PDB entry 5W51 | X-ray diffraction, 3.40 A resolution | chains B and T of the 13 polymer chains in the assembly

[Chain B]
Name: DNA-directed RNA polymerase II subunit RPB2
From: Saccharomyces cerevisiae (strain ATCC 204508 / S288c)
Notes: EC 2.7.7.6
Reference sequence: P08518 (RPB2_YEAST); numbering as in UniProt (aligned over 1-1224)
Sequence (1224 residues; numbered 1 to 1224; the number before each row is that of its first residue):
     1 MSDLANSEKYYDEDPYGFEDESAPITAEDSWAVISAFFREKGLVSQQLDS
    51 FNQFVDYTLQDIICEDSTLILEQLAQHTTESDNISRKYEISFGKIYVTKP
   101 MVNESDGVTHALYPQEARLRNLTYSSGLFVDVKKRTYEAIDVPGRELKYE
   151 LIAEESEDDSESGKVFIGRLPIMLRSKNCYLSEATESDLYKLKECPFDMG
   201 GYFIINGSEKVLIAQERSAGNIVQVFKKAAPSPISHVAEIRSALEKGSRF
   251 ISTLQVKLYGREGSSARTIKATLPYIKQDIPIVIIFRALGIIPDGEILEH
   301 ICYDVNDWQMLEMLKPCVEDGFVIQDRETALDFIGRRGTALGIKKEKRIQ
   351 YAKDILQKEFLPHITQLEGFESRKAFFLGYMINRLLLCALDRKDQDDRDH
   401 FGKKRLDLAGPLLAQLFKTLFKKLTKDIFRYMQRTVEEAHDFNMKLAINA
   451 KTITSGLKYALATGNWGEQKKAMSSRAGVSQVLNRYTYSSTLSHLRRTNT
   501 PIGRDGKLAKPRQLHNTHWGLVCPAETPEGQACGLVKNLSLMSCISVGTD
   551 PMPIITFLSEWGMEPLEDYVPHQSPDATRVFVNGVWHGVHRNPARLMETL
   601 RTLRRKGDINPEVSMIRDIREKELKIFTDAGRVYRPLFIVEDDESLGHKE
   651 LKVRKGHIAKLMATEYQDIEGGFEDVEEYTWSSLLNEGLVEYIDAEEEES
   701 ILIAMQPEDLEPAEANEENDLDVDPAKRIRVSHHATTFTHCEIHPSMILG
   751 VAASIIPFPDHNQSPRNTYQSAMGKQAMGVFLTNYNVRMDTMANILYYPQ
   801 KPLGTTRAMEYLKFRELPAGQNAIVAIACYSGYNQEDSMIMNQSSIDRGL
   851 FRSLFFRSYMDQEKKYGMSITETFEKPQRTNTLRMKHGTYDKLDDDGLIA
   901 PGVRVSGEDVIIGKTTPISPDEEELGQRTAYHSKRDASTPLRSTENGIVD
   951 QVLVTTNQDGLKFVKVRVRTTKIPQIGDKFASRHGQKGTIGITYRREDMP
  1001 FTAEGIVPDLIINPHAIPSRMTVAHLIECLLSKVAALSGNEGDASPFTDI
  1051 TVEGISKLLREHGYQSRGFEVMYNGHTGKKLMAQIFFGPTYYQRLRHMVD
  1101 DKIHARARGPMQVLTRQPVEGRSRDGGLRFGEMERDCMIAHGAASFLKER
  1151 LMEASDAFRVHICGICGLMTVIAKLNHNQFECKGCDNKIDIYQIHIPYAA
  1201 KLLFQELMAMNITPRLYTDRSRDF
Unresolved in the structure: 1-19, 71-89, 135-163, 244-250, 339-344, 436-445, 473-475, 503-508, 669-677, 713-721, 919-932, 1221-1224
Bound ions: Zn2+: Cys1163, Cys1166, Cys1182, Cys1185
Residues lining bound ligands: 2KH (5'-O-[(S)-hydroxy{[(S)-hydroxy(phosphonooxy)phosphoryl]amino}phosphoryl]uridine): Arg766, Tyr769, Asp837, Gly985, Lys987, Ser1019, Arg1020

[Chain T]
Molecule: 29mer template DNA
Sequence (29 nucleotides; row label = number of the first residue in the row):
     1 CTACCGXTAAGCAGTXCGXCCTCTCCATG
Modified positions: 6MA (N6-methyl-deoxy-adenosine-5'-monophosphate) at position 7; 6MA (N6-methyl-deoxy-adenosine-5'-monophosphate) at position 16; 6MA (N6-methyl-deoxy-adenosine-5'-monophosphate) at position 19

[Chain B / chain T interface]
Contacting residue pairs - 20 pairs, chain B then chain T:
  Ser208(B) - DA27(T)  phosphate contact
  Lys210(B) - DC26(T)  phosphate contact
  Pro233(B) - DC12(T)  phosphate contact
  Tyr459(B) - DT28(T)  phosphate contact
  Ala462(B) - DA27(T)  phosphate contact
  Thr463(B) - DA27(T)  sugar contact
  Thr791(B) - DC26(T)  hydrogen bond to the phosphate
  Met792(B) - DT24(T)  phosphate contact
  Met792(B) - DC25(T)  phosphate contact
  Arg857(B) - DT24(T)  phosphate contact
  Arg857(B) - DC25(T)  salt bridge to the phosphate
  Arg942(B) - DC25(T)  salt bridge to the phosphate
  Gly1121(B) - DC23(T)  phosphate contact
  Arg1122(B) - DC23(T)  hydrogen bond to the phosphate
  Arg1122(B) - DT24(T)  salt bridge to the phosphate
  Ser1123(B) - DT24(T)  phosphate contact
  Leu1128(B) - DT22(T)  phosphate contact
  Arg1129(B) - DC21(T)  salt bridge to the phosphate
  Arg1129(B) - DT22(T)  hydrogen bond to the phosphate
  Gly1131(B) - DC21(T)  phosphate contact
Interface residues without a listed pair, chain B (24 interface residues in all): Ile205, Val482, Gly530, Asp1101, Lys1102, Gly1127, Glu1132, Met1133
Interface residues without a listed pair, chain T (11 interface residues in all): 6MA_19, DC20

[Overview]
The interface between chain B and chain T involves 24 residues on one side and 11 on the other, with 3
hydrogen bonds and 4 salt bridges. Among the polar pairs are Thr791(B)-DC26(T), Arg1122(B)-DC23(T) and
Arg1129(B)-DT22(T). Ligands of chain B: compound 2KH.
Here chain B is DNA-directed RNA polymerase II subunit RPB2 (Saccharomyces cerevisiae (strain ATCC 204508 /
S288c)) and chain T is 29mer template DNA. Entry 5W51 (Pol II elongation complex with an
N6-methyladenine-containing template and a matched UMPNPP) was determined by X-ray diffraction, deposited
together with 5W4U.
